6J6N - chains A and E of the 41 polymer chains in the assembly; structure by electron microscopy, 3.86 A resolution.

# Chain A
Name: Pre-mRNA-splicing factor 8
From: Saccharomyces cerevisiae S288c
UniProtKB: P33334 (PRP8_YEAST); numbering as in UniProt (aligned over 1-2413)
Chain sequence (2413 residues; numbered 1 to 2413; the number before each row is that of its first residue):
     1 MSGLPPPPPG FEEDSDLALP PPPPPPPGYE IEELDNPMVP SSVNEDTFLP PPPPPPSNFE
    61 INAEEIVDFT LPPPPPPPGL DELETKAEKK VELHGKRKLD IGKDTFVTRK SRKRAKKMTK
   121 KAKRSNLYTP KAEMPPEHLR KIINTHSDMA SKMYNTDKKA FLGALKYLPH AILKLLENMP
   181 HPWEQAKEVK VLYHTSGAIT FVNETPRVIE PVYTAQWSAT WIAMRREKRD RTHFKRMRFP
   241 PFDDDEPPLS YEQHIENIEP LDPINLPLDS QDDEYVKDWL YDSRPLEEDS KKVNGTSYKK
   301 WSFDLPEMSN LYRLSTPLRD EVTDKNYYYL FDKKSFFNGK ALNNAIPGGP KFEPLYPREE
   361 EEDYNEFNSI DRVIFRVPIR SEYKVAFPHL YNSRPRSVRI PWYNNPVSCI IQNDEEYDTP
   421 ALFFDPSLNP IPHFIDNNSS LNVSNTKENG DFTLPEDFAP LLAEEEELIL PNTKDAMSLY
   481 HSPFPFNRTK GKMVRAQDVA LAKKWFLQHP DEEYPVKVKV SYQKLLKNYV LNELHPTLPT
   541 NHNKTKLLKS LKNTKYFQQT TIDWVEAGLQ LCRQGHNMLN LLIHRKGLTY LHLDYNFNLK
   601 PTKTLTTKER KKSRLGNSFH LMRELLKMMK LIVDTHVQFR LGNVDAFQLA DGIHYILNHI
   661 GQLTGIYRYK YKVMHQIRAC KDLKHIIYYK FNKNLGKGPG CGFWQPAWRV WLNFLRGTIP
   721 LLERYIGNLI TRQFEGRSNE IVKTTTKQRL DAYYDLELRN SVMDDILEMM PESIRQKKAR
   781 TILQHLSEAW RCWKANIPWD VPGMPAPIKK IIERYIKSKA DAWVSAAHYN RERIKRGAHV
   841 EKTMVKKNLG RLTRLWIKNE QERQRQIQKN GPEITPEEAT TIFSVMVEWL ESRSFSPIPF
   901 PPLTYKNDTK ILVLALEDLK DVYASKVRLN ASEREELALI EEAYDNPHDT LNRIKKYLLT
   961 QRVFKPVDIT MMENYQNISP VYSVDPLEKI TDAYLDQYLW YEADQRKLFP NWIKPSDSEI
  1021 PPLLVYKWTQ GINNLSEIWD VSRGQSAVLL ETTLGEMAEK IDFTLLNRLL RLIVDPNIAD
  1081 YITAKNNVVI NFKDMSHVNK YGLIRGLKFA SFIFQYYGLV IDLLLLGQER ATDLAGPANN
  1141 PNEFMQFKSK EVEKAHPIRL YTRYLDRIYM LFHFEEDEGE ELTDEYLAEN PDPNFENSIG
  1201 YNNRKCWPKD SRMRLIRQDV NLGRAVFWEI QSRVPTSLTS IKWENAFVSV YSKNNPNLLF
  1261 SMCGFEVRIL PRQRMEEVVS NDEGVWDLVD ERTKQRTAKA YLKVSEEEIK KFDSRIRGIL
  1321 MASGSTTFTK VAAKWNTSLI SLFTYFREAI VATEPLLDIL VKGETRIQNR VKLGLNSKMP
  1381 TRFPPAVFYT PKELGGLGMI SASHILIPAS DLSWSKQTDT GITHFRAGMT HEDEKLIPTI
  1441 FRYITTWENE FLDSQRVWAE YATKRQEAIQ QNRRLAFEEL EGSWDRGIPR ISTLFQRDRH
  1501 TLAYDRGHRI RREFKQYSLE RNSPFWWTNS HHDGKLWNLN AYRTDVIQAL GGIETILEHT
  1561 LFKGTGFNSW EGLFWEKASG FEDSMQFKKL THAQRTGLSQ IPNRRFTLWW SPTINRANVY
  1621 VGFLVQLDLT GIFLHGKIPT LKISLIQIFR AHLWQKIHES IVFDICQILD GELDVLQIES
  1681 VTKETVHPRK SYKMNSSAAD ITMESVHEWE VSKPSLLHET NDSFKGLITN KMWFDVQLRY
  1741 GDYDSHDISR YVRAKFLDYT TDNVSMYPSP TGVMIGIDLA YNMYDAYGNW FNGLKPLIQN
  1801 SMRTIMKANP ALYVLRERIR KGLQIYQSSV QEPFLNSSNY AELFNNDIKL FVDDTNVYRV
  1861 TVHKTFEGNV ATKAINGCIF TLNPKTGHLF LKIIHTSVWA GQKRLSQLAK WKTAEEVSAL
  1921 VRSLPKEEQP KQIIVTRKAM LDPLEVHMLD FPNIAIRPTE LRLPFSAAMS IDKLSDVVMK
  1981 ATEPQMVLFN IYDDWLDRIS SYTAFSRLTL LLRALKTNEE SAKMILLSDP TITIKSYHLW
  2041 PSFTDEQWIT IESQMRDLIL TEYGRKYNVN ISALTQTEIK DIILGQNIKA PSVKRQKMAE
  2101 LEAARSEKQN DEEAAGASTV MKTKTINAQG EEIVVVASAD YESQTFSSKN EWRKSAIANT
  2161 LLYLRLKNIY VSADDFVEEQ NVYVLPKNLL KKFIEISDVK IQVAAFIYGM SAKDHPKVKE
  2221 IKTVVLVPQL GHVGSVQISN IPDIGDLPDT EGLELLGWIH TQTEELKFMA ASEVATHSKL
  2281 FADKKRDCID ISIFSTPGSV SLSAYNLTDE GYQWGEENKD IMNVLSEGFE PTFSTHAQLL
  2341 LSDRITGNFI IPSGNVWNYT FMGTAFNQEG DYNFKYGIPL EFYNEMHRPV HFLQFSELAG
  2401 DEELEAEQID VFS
Unresolved in the structure: 1-126, 435-449, 1578-1598, 1830-1839, 2086-2413
Ligand contacts: inositol hexakisphosphate (IHP): Arg236, Lys517, His659, Lys684, His685, Tyr688, Tyr689, Asn692, Lys697, Gly698, Asn1618
Swiss-Prot annotation at these positions:
  - region: Met1585 to Leu1598 (Important for branch point selection)
  - mutagenesis: His1658 (H1658S: No effect on viability), Glu1684 (E1684Q: No effect on viability), His1687 (H1687S: No effect on viability), Asp1700 (D1700N: No effect on viability), Asp1735 (D1735N: No effect on viability), Asp1853 (D1853A: Alters protein folding. Severely impaired growth. Strongly reduced growth at 35 degrees Celsius; when associated with A-1854; D1853N: Reduced growth at 30 degrees Celsius ...), Asp1854 (D1854A: Reduced growth at 30 degrees Celsius. Strongly reduced growth at 16 degrees Celsius. Strongly reduced growth at 35 degrees Celsius; when associated with A-1853 ...), Thr1855 (T1855A: Reduced growth at 30 degrees Celsius. Strongly reduced growth at 16 degrees Celsius), Thr1936 (T1936A: Reduced growth at 30 degrees Celsius. Strongly reduced growth at 16 degrees Celsius), Arg1937 (R1937K: Severely impaired growth. Reduced growth at 30 degrees Celsius. Strongly reduced growth at 16 degrees Celsius)

# Chain E
Molecule: U6 snRNA
From: Saccharomyces cerevisiae S288c
Sequence (112 nucleotides; numbered 1 to 112; the number before each row is that of its first residue):
     1 GUUCGCGAAG UAACCCUUCG UGGACAUUUG GUCAAUUUGA AACAAUACAG AGAUGAUCAG
    61 CAGUUCCCCU GCAUAAGGAU GAACCGUUUU ACAAAGAGAU UUAUUUCGUU UU
Unresolved in the structure: 104-112
Bound ions: Mg2+ site 1: G60, U80; Mg2+ site 2: C61, G77; Mg2+ site 3: G78, U80; Mg2+ site 4 near G81 (its only coordinating residue here)
What the authors report for this chain:
  - Mg2+ coordination: G60, G78, U80

# Interface between chain A and chain E
Residue-residue contacts - 51 pairs, chain A then chain E:
  Ser151(A) with A35(E), sugar contact; U36(E), phosphate contact
  Lys152(A) with U36(E), hydrogen bond to the phosphate
  Met153(A) with A35(E), phosphate contact
  Lys586(A) with U70(E), phosphate contact; G71(E), salt bridge to the phosphate
  Thr606(A) with A44(E), hydrogen bond to the phosphate
  Lys608(A) with C43(E), phosphate contact; A44(E), phosphate contact
  Glu609(A) with C43(E), hydrogen bond to the sugar; A44(E), sugar contact
  Lys611(A) with G78(E), hydrogen bond to the phosphate; A79(E), phosphate contact
  Lys612(A) with A42(E), sugar contact
  Arg614(A) with U70(E), hydrogen bond to the sugar; G71(E), phosphate contact
  Leu615(A) with G71(E), phosphate contact
  Gly616(A) with G71(E), phosphate contact; C72(E), phosphate contact
  Asn617(A) with G71(E), phosphate contact; C72(E), phosphate contact
  Ser618(A) with C72(E), hydrogen bond to the phosphate
  Tyr725(A) with C72(E), stacking on the base
  Asn728(A) with C72(E), hydrogen bond to the sugar
  Leu729(A) with C72(E), sugar contact
  Arg732(A) with G71(E), salt bridge to the phosphate; C72(E), hydrogen bond to the phosphate; A73(E), salt bridge to the phosphate
  Arg737(A) with C69(E), salt bridge to the phosphate; U70(E), salt bridge to the phosphate; G71(E), hydrogen bond to the base
  Ile741(A) with U74(E), phosphate contact
  Val742(A) with U74(E), sugar contact
  Lys743(A) with A75(E), salt bridge to the phosphate; A76(E), salt bridge to the phosphate
  Thr744(A) with U74(E), phosphate contact; A75(E), hydrogen bond to the phosphate
  Thr746(A) with A75(E), phosphate contact; A76(E), hydrogen bond to the phosphate
  Gln748(A) with C61(E), hydrogen bond to the sugar; A62(E), hydrogen bond to the phosphate; A76(E), hydrogen bond to the phosphate; G77(E), phosphate contact
  Arg749(A) with C61(E), sugar contact; A62(E), salt bridge to the phosphate; A76(E), salt bridge to the phosphate
  Ala752(A) with C61(E), sugar contact; A62(E), sugar contact
  Tyr753(A) with A62(E), phosphate contact; G63(E), hydrogen bond to the phosphate
  Leu756(A) with G63(E), sugar contact
Also at the interface, not in a pair above, chain A (34 interface residues in all): Thr156, Lys555, Tyr556, Arg724, Ser773
Also at the interface, not in a pair above, chain E (24 interface residues in all): G30, G31, C33, A45, A91

# Overview
34 residues of chain A face 24 of chain E across their interface; the contacts include 15 hydrogen bonds, 9
salt bridges and 1 aromatic stacking contact. Polar contacts include Arg737(A)-G71(E), Glu609(A)-C43(E) and
Arg614(A)-U70(E). Bound to chain A: inositol hexakisphosphate. The paper reports Mg2+ coordination by G60(E),
G78(E) and U80(E).
Chain A is Pre-mRNA-splicing factor 8 and chain E is U6 snRNA, both from Saccharomyces cerevisiae S288c; the
structure, Cryo-EM structure of the yeast B*-b1 complex at an average resolution of 3.86 angstrom, was
determined by electron microscopy together with 6J6G, 6J6H and 6J6Q from the same study.
